5DS6 - chains C and H of the 8 polymer chains in the assembly; structure by X-ray diffraction, 3.35 A resolution.

Chain C:
Protein: CRISPR-associated endonuclease Cas1
Source organism: Escherichia coli (strain K12)
Notes: EC 3.1.-.-
UniProtKB: Q46896 (CAS1_ECOLI); residue numbers follow UniProt; this construct covers 1-305
Chain sequence (306 residues; each row starts with the number of its first residue; numbering starts at 0):
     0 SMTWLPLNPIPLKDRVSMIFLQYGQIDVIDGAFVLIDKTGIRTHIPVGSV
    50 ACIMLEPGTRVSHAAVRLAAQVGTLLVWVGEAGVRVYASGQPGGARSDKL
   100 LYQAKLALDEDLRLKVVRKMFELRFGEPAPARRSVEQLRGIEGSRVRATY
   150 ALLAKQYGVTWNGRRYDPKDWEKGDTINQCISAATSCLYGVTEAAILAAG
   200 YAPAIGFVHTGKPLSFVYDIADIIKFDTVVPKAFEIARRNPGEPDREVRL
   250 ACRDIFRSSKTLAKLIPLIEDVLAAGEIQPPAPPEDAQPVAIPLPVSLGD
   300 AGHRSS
Not modelled in the structure: 0-15, 164-174, 281-305
Differences from the reference sequence: expression tag (0)
UniProt features mapped onto this chain:
  - binding site (Mg(2+)): Glu141, His208, Asp221
  - mutagenesis: Tyr22 (Y22A: Slightly decreased spacer acquisition in vivo; Y22F: Nearly wild-type spacer acquisition in vivo), Arg41 (R41E: Dramatically decreased spacer acquisition in vivo), Arg59 (R59A: Loss of spacer acquisition in vivo, decreased protospacer binding; R59D: Dramatically decreased spacer acquisition in vitro, 250-fold decreased affinity for protospacer DNA), Arg66 (R66D: Dramatically decreased spacer acquisition in vitro, 250-fold decreased affinity for protospacer DNA; R66E: Dramatically decreased spacer acquisition in vivo), Arg84 (R84A: Decreased spacer acquisition in vivo; R84E: Dramatically decreased spacer acquisition in vivo), Glu141 (E141A: No cleavage of any substrates, no restoration of UV or mitomycin C (MMC) resistance. Loss of spacer acquisition in vivo), Tyr149 (Y149A: No effect on in vitro protospacer integration), Tyr165 (Y165A: No effect on in vitro protospacer integration. Alone significantly decreased protospacer acquisition in vivo ...), Trp170 (W170A: Alone significantly decreased protospacer acquisition in vivo. Decreased protospacer binding; in association with A-170), Thr184 (T184A: No cleavage of any substrates), Tyr188 (Y188A: Partial inhibition of cleavage. No effect on in vitro protospacer integration. Significantly decreased protospacer acquisition in vivo), His208 (H208A: No cleavage of any substrates, no restoration of UV or MMC resistance. Loss of spacer acquisition in vivo), 13 further mutagenesis entries in UniProt
What the authors report for this chain:
  - binding site for the 33-nt DNA strand: Tyr22
  - mutagenesis - R59D, R66D: decreased binding to 5 nt overhang protospacer
  - mutagenesis - R59D, R66D: decreased catalytic activity on protospacer substrates
  - mutagenesis - Y22A: decreased catalytic activity on splayed ends

Chain H:
Molecule: 33-nt DNA strand
Sequence (33 nucleotides; each row starts with the number of its first residue; numbers below 1 keep their minus sign (DT-3 is residue -3)):
    -3 TAAACATTTACTACTCGTTCTGGTGTTTCTCGT
Not modelled in the structure: -3 to 1

Chain C / chain H interface:
Contacting residue pairs (29; chain C residue first):
  Tyr22(C) - DT24(H)  hydrogen bond to the base
  Pro56(C) - DT24(H)  phosphate contact
  Pro56(C) - DC25(H)  phosphate contact
  Gly79(C) - DC25(H)  phosphate contact
  Glu80(C) - DT24(H)  sugar contact
  Glu80(C) - DC25(H)  hydrogen bond to the phosphate
  Val83(C) - DC25(H)  phosphate contact
  Arg84(C) - DC25(H)  phosphate contact
  Arg84(C) - DT26(H)  salt bridge to the phosphate
  Tyr86(C) - DC25(H)  hydrogen bond to the phosphate
  Arg163(C) - DG28(H)  phosphate contact
  Arg163(C) - DT29(H)  salt bridge to the phosphate
  Gln178(C) - DC27(H)  base contact
  Ser181(C) - DC27(H)  base contact
  Ser181(C) - DG28(H)  sugar contact
  Ala182(C) - DC27(H)  base contact
  Thr184(C) - DT29(H)  hydrogen bond to the phosphate
  Ser185(C) - DC27(H)  hydrogen bond to the phosphate
  Ser185(C) - DG28(H)  hydrogen bond to the phosphate
  Tyr188(C) - DG28(H)  phosphate contact
  Tyr188(C) - DT29(H)  sugar contact
  Lys211(C) - DT29(H)  base contact
  Tyr217(C) - DT29(H)  base contact
  Asp244(C) - DC27(H)  hydrogen bond to the base
  Arg245(C) - DT23(H)  phosphate contact
  Arg245(C) - DT24(H)  salt bridge to the phosphate
  Arg248(C) - DT24(H)  salt bridge to the phosphate
  Arg248(C) - DC25(H)  hydrogen bond to the sugar
  Leu249(C) - DT24(H)  phosphate contact
Also at the interface, not in a pair above, chain C (21 interface residues in all): His208

Overview:
21 residues of chain C face 7 of chain H across their interface, with 8 hydrogen bonds and 4 salt bridges.
Polar pairs include Tyr22(C)-DT24(H), Asp244(C)-DC27(H) and Arg248(C)-DC25(H). The paper reports a binding
site for the 33-nt DNA strand at Tyr22(C); R59D and R66D of chain C reduce binding to 5 nt overhang
protospacer.
Chain C is CRISPR-associated endonuclease Cas1 (Escherichia coli (strain K12)) and chain H is a 33-nt DNA
strand; the structure, Crystal structure the Escherichia coli Cas1-Cas2 complex bound to protospacer DNA with
splayed ends, was determined by X-ray diffraction (same publication as 5DS4 and 5DS5).
